PDB entry 3KZE | X-ray diffraction, 1.80 A resolution | chains B and D of the 5 polymer chains in the assembly

# Chain B
Molecule: T-lymphoma invasion and metastasis-inducing protein 1
From: Homo sapiens
Notes: fragment: PDZ Domain
Reference sequence: Q13009 (TIAM1_HUMAN); residues 841-930 here = UniProt positions 841-930
Amino-acid sequence (94 residues; row label = number of the first residue in the row):
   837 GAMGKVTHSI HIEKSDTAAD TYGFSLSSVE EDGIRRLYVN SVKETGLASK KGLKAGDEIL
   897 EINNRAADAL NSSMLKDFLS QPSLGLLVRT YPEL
Unresolved in the structure: 837
Differences from the reference sequence: expression tag (837-840); engineered mutation His844 (Gln in Q13009)
What the authors report for this chain:
  - contacts within the chain: Lys850-Asp856 (water-mediated contact)
  - conformationally variable residues (order/disorder transition): Ser851 to Thr857
  - specificity-determining residues: Leu911, Leu915, Leu920

# Chain D
Molecule: Synthetic Peptide
Amino-acid sequence (8 residues; each row starts with the number of its first residue):
     1 SSRKEYYA
Unresolved in the structure: 1

# How chain B and chain D interact
Pairs across the interface (25; chain B residue first):
  Thr857(B) with Ala8(D)
  Tyr858(B) with Ala8(D), hydrogen bond (backbone-backbone)
  Gly859(B) with Ala8(D), hydrogen bond (backbone-backbone)
  Phe860(B) with Tyr7(D); Ala8(D), hydrogen bond (backbone-backbone)
  Ser861(B) with Glu5(D), hydrogen bond; Tyr6(D); Tyr7(D)
  Leu862(B) with Lys4(D); Glu5(D); Tyr6(D), hydrogen bond (backbone-backbone)
  Ser863(B) with Arg3(D); Lys4(D); Glu5(D)
  Ser864(B) with Ser2(D); Arg3(D); Lys4(D), hydrogen bond (backbone-backbone); Tyr6(D)
  Val865(B) with Ser2(D)
  Glu866(B) with Ser2(D), hydrogen bond (backbone-backbone)
  Asn876(B) with Glu5(D), hydrogen bond
  Ser908(B) with Tyr6(D), hydrogen bond
  Leu911(B) with Tyr6(D), hydrophobic
  Leu915(B) with Tyr6(D), hydrophobic; Ala8(D), hydrophobic
Interface residues without a listed pair, chain B (16 interface residues in all): Arg871, Lys912
Interface features reported in the paper:
  - residue pairs: Tyr858(B)-Ala8(D), Phe860(B)-Ala8(D), Ser863(B)-Glu5(D), Asn876(B)-Glu5(D) (hydrogen bond), Leu911(B)-Tyr6(D), Lys912(B)-Tyr6(D), Leu915(B)-Ala8(D)
  - interface residues, chain B: Phe860(B)
  - interface residues, chain D: Ala8(D)

# Overview
Chain B and chain D form an interface of 16 and 7 residues respectively; the contacts include 9 hydrogen
bonds. Polar contacts include Tyr858(B)-Ala8(D), Ser861(B)-Glu5(D) and Asn876(B)-Glu5(D). The authors report
contacts between Tyr858(B) and Ala8(D), Phe860(B) and Ala8(D) and Ser863(B) and Glu5(D) among others; a
hydrogen bond between Asn876(B) and Glu5(D). The paper reports interface residues Phe860(B) and Ala8(D);
specificity determinants Leu911(B), Leu915(B) and Leu920(B).
Here chain B is T-lymphoma invasion and metastasis-inducing protein 1 (Homo sapiens) and chain D is Synthetic
Peptide. Entry 3KZE (Crystal Structure of T-cell Lymphoma Invasion and Metastasis-1 PDZ in Complex With
SSRKEYYA Peptide) was determined by X-ray diffraction, deposited together with 3KZD.
